8AZA - chains A and B of the 3 polymer chains in the assembly; structure by electron microscopy, 3.15 A resolution.

[Chain A (and B)]
Molecule: Receptor-interacting serine/threonine-protein kinase 2
Organism: Homo sapiens
Notes: EC 2.7.11.1, 2.7.10.2; chain B of this document is another copy of the same molecule, construct and numbering; everything in this record applies to it too
Reference sequence: O43353 (RIPK2_HUMAN); residues 1-317 here = UniProt positions 1-317
Chain sequence (317 residues; numbered 1 to 317; the number before each row is that of its first residue):
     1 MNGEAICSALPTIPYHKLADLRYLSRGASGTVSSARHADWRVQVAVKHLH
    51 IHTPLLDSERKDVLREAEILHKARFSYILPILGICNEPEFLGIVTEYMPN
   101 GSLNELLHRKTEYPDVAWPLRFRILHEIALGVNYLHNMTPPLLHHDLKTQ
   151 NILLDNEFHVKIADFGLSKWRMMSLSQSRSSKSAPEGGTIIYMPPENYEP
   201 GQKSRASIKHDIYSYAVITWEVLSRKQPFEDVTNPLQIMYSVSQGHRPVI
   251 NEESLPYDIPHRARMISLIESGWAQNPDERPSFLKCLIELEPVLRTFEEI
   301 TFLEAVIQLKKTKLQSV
Disordered / not traced: 1-7, 176-188, 198-204, 231-233, 315-317 (chain B: 1-7, 50-58, 172-205, 229-246, 315-317)
From the paper describing this entry:
  - mutagenesis - D39L: unchanged binding to E3 ubiquitin-protein ligase XIAP
  - self-association interface (contacts with another copy of this molecule): Arg41, Asn133, Asn137
  - mutagenesis - N137L: decreased signaling
  - mutagenesis - N137L: unchanged expression
  - conformationally variable residues (order/disorder transition): Asp164 to Arg171

[Chain A / chain B interface]
Pairs across the interface (61; chain A residue first):
  Ser8(A) - Ser8(B)  hydrogen bond (backbone-side chain)
  Ser8(A) - Ala9(B)
  Ala9(A) - Lys72(B)
  Asp39(A) - Asn137(B)  hydrogen bond
  Trp40(A) - Asn133(B)
  Trp40(A) - Tyr134(B)  hydrophobic
  Trp40(A) - Asn137(B)  hydrogen bond (side chain-backbone)
  Arg41(A) - Leu130(B)
  Arg41(A) - Ile288(B)
  Val42(A) - Phe75(B)  hydrophobic
  Val42(A) - Leu130(B)  hydrophobic
  His71(A) - His71(B)
  Lys72(A) - Ala9(B)
  Arg74(A) - Arg74(B)
  Arg74(A) - Ile81(B)
  Phe75(A) - Leu82(B)  hydrophobic
  Ser76(A) - Pro80(B)  hydrogen bond (side chain-backbone)
  Ser76(A) - Leu82(B)
  Ser76(A) - Glu96(B)
  Tyr77(A) - Glu96(B)  hydrogen bond
  Leu82(A) - Arg74(B)
  Glu96(A) - Phe75(B)
  Glu96(A) - Ser76(B)  hydrogen bond (side chain-backbone)
  Arg123(A) - Glu157(B)  salt bridge
  Leu130(A) - Trp40(B)
  Leu130(A) - Val42(B)  hydrophobic
  Asn133(A) - Asp39(B)  hydrogen bond
  Asn133(A) - Trp40(B)  hydrogen bond (side chain-backbone)
  Tyr134(A) - Pro11(B)
  Tyr134(A) - Trp40(B)  hydrophobic
  Tyr134(A) - Leu82(B)  hydrogen bond (side chain-backbone)
  Asn137(A) - Ile13(B)
  Asn137(A) - Asp39(B)
  Asn137(A) - Trp40(B)  hydrogen bond
  Met138(A) - Pro11(B)  hydrophobic
  Asn156(A) - Arg123(B)
  Asn156(A) - His159(B)
  Glu157(A) - Arg123(B)  salt bridge
  Glu157(A) - Glu157(B)
  Glu157(A) - His159(B)  salt bridge
  His159(A) - Asp155(B)  salt bridge
  His159(A) - Asn156(B)  hydrogen bond
  His159(A) - Glu157(B)  salt bridge
  Leu284(A) - Ala38(B)
  Leu284(A) - Asp39(B)
  Leu287(A) - Trp40(B)
  Leu287(A) - Arg41(B)
  Ile288(A) - Arg41(B)
  Glu298(A) - Lys310(B)  salt bridge
  Glu299(A) - Asn156(B)
  Glu299(A) - Lys310(B)  salt bridge
  Ile300(A) - Lys310(B)
  Leu303(A) - Ile307(B)
  Leu303(A) - Lys310(B)
  Ile307(A) - Leu303(B)
  Ile307(A) - Ile307(B)  hydrophobic
  Lys310(A) - Glu299(B)  salt bridge
  Lys310(A) - Ile300(B)
  Lys310(A) - Leu303(B)
  Lys311(A) - Ile300(B)
  Lys311(A) - Glu304(B)  salt bridge
Other interface residues (no listed pair), chain A (39 interface residues in all): Pro11, Ile81, Met98, Asp155, Glu291, Glu304
Other interface residues (no listed pair), chain B (40 interface residues in all): Lys17, His37, Thr139, Leu284, Glu291, Val306

[Overview]
Chain A and chain B form an interface of 39 and 40 residues respectively; the contacts include 11 hydrogen
bonds and 9 salt bridges. Polar pairs include Arg123(A)-Glu157(B), Glu157(A)-His159(B) and
His159(A)-Asp155(B). The paper reports that N137L of chain A reduces signaling; conformational variability at
Asp164(A).
Chain A and chain B are both Receptor-interacting serine/threonine-protein kinase 2 (Homo sapiens); the
structure, Structure of RIP2K dimer bound to the XIAP BIR2 domain, was determined by electron microscopy.
